Entry 8RLU (X-ray diffraction, 2.35 A resolution); this record covers chains A and E of the 5 polymer chains in the assembly.

[Chain A]
Name: HLA class I histocompatibility antigen, alpha chain E
Source organism: Homo sapiens
UniProtKB: P13747 (HLAE_HUMAN); residues 1-276 here correspond to UniProt positions 22-297 (UniProt number = residue number + 21)
Chain sequence (276 residues; each row starts with the number of its first residue):
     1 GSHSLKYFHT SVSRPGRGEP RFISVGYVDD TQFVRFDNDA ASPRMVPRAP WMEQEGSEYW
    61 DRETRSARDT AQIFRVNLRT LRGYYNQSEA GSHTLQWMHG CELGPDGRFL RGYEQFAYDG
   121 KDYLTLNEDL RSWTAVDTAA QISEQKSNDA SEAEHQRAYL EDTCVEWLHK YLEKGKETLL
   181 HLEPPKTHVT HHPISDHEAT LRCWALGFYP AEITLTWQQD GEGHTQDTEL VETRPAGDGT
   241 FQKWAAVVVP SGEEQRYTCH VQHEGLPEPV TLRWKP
Disulfide bonds: Cys-101/Cys-164, Cys-203/Cys-259

[Chain E]
Name: T cell receptor beta variable 6-5, T cell receptor beta chain MC.7.G5
Source organism: Homo sapiens
UniProtKB: chimeric construct of A0A0K0K1A5, P0DTU4: residues 1-93 from A0A0K0K1A5 (TVB65_HUMAN) positions 20-112 (UniProt number = residue number + 19); residues 103-242 from P0DTU4 positions 127-266 (UniProt number = residue number + 24)
Chain sequence (243 residues; row label = number of the first residue in the row; numbering starts at 0):
     0 MNAGVTQTPK FQVLKTGQSM TLQCAQDMNY EYMSWYRQDP GMGLRLIHYS VSAGLTDQGE
    60 VPNGYNVSRS TTEDFPLRLL SAAPSQTSVY FCASHRNRLT EAFFGQGTRL TVVEDLKNVF
   120 PPEVAVFEPS EAEISHTQKA TLVCLATGFY PDHVELSWWV NGKEVHSGVC TDPQPLKEQP
   180 ALNDSRYALS SRLRVSATFW QDPRNHFRCQ VQFYGLSEND EWTQDRAKPV TQIVSAEAWG
   240 RAD
Unresolved in the structure: 0-2
Differences from the reference sequence: initiating methionine (0); variant Tyr-29 (His48 in A0A0K0K1A5), Ser-51 (Gly70 in A0A0K0K1A5), Leu-54 (Ile73 in A0A0K0K1A5), His-94, Arg-95, Asn-96, Arg-97, Leu-98, Thr-99, Glu-100, Ala-101, Phe-102, Gln-105 (Pro129 in P0DTU4), Val-112 (Leu136 in P0DTU4), Cys-169 (Ser193 in P0DTU4), Ala-187 (Cys211 in P0DTU4), Asp-201 (Asn225 in P0DTU4)
Disulfide bonds: Cys-23/Cys-91, Cys-143/Cys-208

[Chain A / chain E interface]
Residue-residue contacts - 10 pairs, chain A then chain E:
  Arg-65(A) / Arg-97(E)
  Asp-69(A) / Tyr-31(E)
  Asp-69(A) / Arg-97(E)  salt bridge
  Gln-72(A) / Glu-30(E)
  Gln-72(A) / Ser-51(E)
  Ile-73(A) / Glu-30(E)
  Arg-75(A) / Glu-30(E)  salt bridge
  Val-76(A) / Glu-30(E)
  Ala-150(A) / Arg-95(E)
  His-155(A) / Thr-99(E)
Other interface residues (no listed pair), chain A (9 interface residues in all): Glu-152
Other interface residues (no listed pair), chain E (7 interface residues in all): Asn-96

[In short]
9 residues of chain A and 7 residues of chain E are in contact; the contacts include 2 salt bridges. Polar
pairs include Asp-69(A)/Arg-97(E) and Arg-75(A)/Glu-30(E).
Here chain A is HLA class I histocompatibility antigen, alpha chain E and chain E is T cell receptor beta
variable 6-5, T cell receptor beta chain MC.7.G5, both from Homo sapiens. Entry 8RLU (TCR in complex with
HLA-E*01:03 bound to HBV envelope 371-379 S3N peptide) was determined by X-ray diffraction, deposited together
with 8RLT and 8RLV.
